8YHZ - chains H and P of the 3 polymer chains in the assembly; structure by X-ray diffraction, 1.62 A resolution.

# Chain H
Molecule: Heavy chain of 1080 Fab
From: Oryctolagus cuniculus
Notes: antibody fragment or engineered binder
Chain sequence (214 residues; row label = number of the first residue in the row):
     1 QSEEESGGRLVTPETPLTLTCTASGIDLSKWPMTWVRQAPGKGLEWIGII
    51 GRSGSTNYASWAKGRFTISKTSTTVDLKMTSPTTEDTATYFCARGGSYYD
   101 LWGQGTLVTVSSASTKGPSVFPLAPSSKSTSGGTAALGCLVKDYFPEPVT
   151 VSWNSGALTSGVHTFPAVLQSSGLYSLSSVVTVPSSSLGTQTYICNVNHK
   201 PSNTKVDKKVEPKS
Cystine bridges: Cys21-Cys92, Cys139-Cys195

# Chain P
Molecule: Sodium channel protein type 9 subunit alpha
UniProt: Q15858 (SCN9A_HUMAN); residues 209-219 here correspond to UniProt positions 764-774 (UniProt number = residue number + 555)
Chain sequence (11 residues; row label = number of the first residue in the row):
   209 EHHPMTEEFKN
Not modelled in the structure: 209

# Interface between chain H and chain P
Residue-residue contacts (24; chain H residue first):
  Pro32(H) - Glu216(P)
  Pro32(H) - Phe217(P)
  Pro32(H) - Lys218(P)
  Ile49(H) - Phe217(P)
  Gly51(H) - Glu216(P)
  Gly51(H) - Phe217(P)
  Arg52(H) - Thr214(P)
  Arg52(H) - Glu215(P)  hydrogen bond (side chain-backbone)
  Arg52(H) - Glu216(P)  hydrogen bond (backbone-backbone)
  Arg52(H) - Lys218(P)  hydrogen bond (side chain-backbone)
  Arg52(H) - Asn219(P)
  Ser53(H) - His211(P)  hydrogen bond
  Ser53(H) - Glu216(P)  hydrogen bond
  Gly54(H) - Glu216(P)  hydrogen bond (backbone-side chain)
  Ser55(H) - Glu216(P)  hydrogen bond (backbone-side chain)
  Ser55(H) - Phe217(P)
  Asn57(H) - Phe217(P)
  Gly95(H) - Asn219(P)
  Gly96(H) - Phe217(P)
  Gly96(H) - Asn219(P)  hydrogen bond (backbone-side chain)
  Ser97(H) - Phe217(P)
  Ser97(H) - Lys218(P)
  Ser97(H) - Asn219(P)  hydrogen bond (backbone-side chain)
  Tyr98(H) - Asn219(P)
Also at the interface, not in a pair above, chain H (15 interface residues in all): Trp31, Ile50, Thr56
Interface features reported in the paper:
  - epitope / paratope residues, chain H: Arg52(H), Ser53(H), Ser55(H)

# In short
The interface between chain H and chain P involves 15 residues on one side and 7 on the other; the contacts
include 9 hydrogen bonds. Among the polar pairs are Arg52(H)-Glu215(P), Arg52(H)-Lys218(P) and
Ser53(H)-His211(P). The paper reports epitope/paratope residues Arg52(H), Ser53(H) and Ser55(H).
Here chain H is Heavy chain of 1080 Fab (Oryctolagus cuniculus) and chain P is Sodium channel protein type 9
subunit alpha. Entry 8YHZ (The co-crystal structure of the Fab fragment of Ab-1080 with NaV1.7 VSDII peptide)
was determined by X-ray diffraction.
